PDB entry 7L7N | X-ray diffraction, 1.59 A resolution | chain A

Chain A:
Protein: NS3 protease
Organism: Hepacivirus C
Reference sequence: A0A0B4WYC6 (A0A0B4WYC6_9HEPC); residues 1004-1180 here correspond to UniProt positions 4-180 (UniProt number = residue number - 1000)
Chain sequence (221 residues; each row starts with the number of its first residue):
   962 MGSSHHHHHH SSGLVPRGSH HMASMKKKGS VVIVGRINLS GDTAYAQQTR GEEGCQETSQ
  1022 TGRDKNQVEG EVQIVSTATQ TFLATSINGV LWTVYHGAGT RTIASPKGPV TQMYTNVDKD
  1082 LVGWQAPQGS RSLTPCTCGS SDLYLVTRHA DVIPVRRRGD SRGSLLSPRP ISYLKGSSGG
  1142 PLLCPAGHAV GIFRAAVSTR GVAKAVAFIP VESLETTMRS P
Not modelled in the structure: 962-981, 1180-1182
Differences from the reference sequence: initiating methionine (962); expression tag (963-1003, 1181-1182); conflict Glu1013 (Leu13 in A0A0B4WYC6), Glu1014 (Leu14 in A0A0B4WYC6), Gln1017 (Ile17 in A0A0B4WYC6), Glu1018 (Ile18 in A0A0B4WYC6), Gln1021 (Leu21 in A0A0B4WYC6), Ser1047 (Cys47 in A0A0B4WYC6), Leu1052 (Cys52 in A0A0B4WYC6), Thr1072 (Ile72 in A0A0B4WYC6), Gln1086 (Pro86 in A0A0B4WYC6), Ser1159 (Cys159 in A0A0B4WYC6); engineered mutation Ala1168 (Asp168 in A0A0B4WYC6)
Metal / ion sites: Zn2+: Cys1097, Cys1099, Cys1145, His1149
Residues lining bound ligands: nr02-59 (XSV; 1-(trifluoromethyl)cyclobutyl [(2R,6S,12Z,13aS,14aR,16aS)-2-{[6-methoxy-3-(trifluoromethyl)quinoxalin-2-yl]oxy}-14a-{[(1-methylcyclopropyl)sulfonyl]carbamoyl}-5,16-dioxo-1,2,3,5,6,7,8,9,10,11,13a,14,14a,15,16,16a-hexadecahydrocyclopropa[e]pyrrolo[1,2-a][1,4]diazacyclopentadecin-6-yl]carbamate): Gln1041, Thr1042, Phe1043, Tyr1056, His1057, Gly1058, Val1078, Asp1081, Arg1123, Ile1132, Leu1135, Lys1136, Gly1137, Ser1138, Ser1139, Phe1154, Arg1155, Ala1156, Ala1157, Val1158, Ala1168

In short:
Ligands of chain A: nr02-59. Cys1097, Cys1099, Cys1145 and His1149 coordinate Zn2+.
Chain A is NS3 protease (Hepacivirus C); the structure, Crystal structure of HCV NS3/4A D168A protease in
complex with NR02-59, was determined by X-ray diffraction (same publication as 7L7L, 7L7O and 7L7P).
